8QZX - chains B and D of the 5 polymer chains in the assembly; structure by electron microscopy, 3.01 A resolution.

== Chain B (and D) ==
Protein: Deoxyhypusine synthase related protein, putative
Source organism: Trichomonas vaginalis
Notes: chain D of this document is another copy of the same molecule, construct and numbering; everything in this record applies to it too
UniProt: A2DTB8 (A2DTB8_TRIV3); residues 0-363 here correspond to UniProt positions 1-364 (UniProt number = residue number + 1)
Chain sequence (364 residues; numbered 0 to 363; the number before each row is that of its first residue; numbering starts at 0):
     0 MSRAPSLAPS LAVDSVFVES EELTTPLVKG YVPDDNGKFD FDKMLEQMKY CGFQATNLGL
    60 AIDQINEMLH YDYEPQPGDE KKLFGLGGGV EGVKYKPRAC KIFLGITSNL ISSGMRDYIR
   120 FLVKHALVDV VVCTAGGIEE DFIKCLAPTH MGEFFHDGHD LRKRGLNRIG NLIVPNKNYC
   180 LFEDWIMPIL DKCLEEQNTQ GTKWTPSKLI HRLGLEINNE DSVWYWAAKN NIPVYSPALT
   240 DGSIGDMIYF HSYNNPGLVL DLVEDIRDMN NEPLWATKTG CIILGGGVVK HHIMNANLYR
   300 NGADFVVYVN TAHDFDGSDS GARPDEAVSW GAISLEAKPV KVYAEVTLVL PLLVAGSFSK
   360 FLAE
Disordered / not traced: 0-23, 74-80 (chain D: 0-23, 35-37, 75-80, 151-153)
Sequence notes: engineered mutation Ala331 (Lys332 in A2DTB8)
Ligand contacts:
  - NAD (nicotinamide-adenine-dinucleotide), molecule 1: Thr106, Ser107, Asn108, Leu109, Thr133, Ala134, Gly135, Ile168, Asp240, Gly284, Gly285, Gly286, Val308, Asn309, Thr310, Ala311, Ser319, Ala343, Glu344, Val345
  - NAD, molecule 2: Gly286, Val287, His290, Asp315, Gly316, Ser317, Asp318, Ser319
  - spermidine (SPD): His290, Asp318, Glu325, Trp329

== How chain B and chain D interact ==
Pairs across the interface (114):
  Thr24(B) - His149(D)
  Pro25(B) - His149(D)
  Pro25(B) - Met150(D)  hydrogen bond (backbone-backbone)
  Leu26(B) - Pro147(D)  hydrophobic
  Leu26(B) - Thr148(D)
  Leu26(B) - His149(D)
  Leu26(B) - Met150(D)
  Val27(B) - Ser112(D)
  Val27(B) - Gly113(D)
  Val27(B) - Thr148(D)  hydrogen bond (backbone-backbone)
  Val27(B) - His149(D)
  Val27(B) - Met150(D)  hydrophobic
  Val27(B) - Leu171(D)  hydrophobic
  Lys28(B) - Asp116(D)  salt bridge
  Gly29(B) - Gly113(D)
  Gly29(B) - Asp116(D)  hydrogen bond (backbone-side chain)
  Tyr30(B) - Asp116(D)
  Tyr30(B) - Tyr117(D)
  Val31(B) - Asp116(D)
  Pro32(B) - Phe120(D)  hydrophobic
  Asp33(B) - Phe120(D)
  Asp34(B) - Lys93(D)
  Asp34(B) - Leu361(D)
  Asn35(B) - Lys93(D)  hydrogen bond (backbone-side chain)
  Asn35(B) - Leu361(D)
  Asn35(B) - Ala362(D)
  Gly36(B) - Ser358(D)
  Gly36(B) - Leu361(D)
  Gly36(B) - Ala362(D)
  Phe38(B) - Ala354(D)  hydrophobic
  Phe38(B) - Ser358(D)
  Phe40(B) - Phe40(D)  hydrophobic
  Phe40(B) - Asp41(D)
  Phe40(B) - Leu44(D)  hydrophobic
  Phe40(B) - Lys359(D)
  Asp41(B) - Phe40(D)
  Met43(B) - Pro350(D)  hydrophobic
  Met43(B) - Leu351(D)  hydrophobic
  Leu44(B) - Phe40(D)  hydrophobic
  Lys48(B) - Met150(D)
  Tyr49(B) - Met150(D)  hydrophobic
  Cys50(B) - Ser112(D)
  Cys50(B) - Gly113(D)  hydrogen bond (backbone-backbone)
  Cys50(B) - Thr346(D)
  Gly51(B) - Asn170(D)
  Gly51(B) - Leu171(D)
  Gly51(B) - Thr346(D)  hydrogen bond (backbone-side chain)
  Phe52(B) - Asn108(D)
  Phe52(B) - Gly169(D)
  Phe52(B) - Asn170(D)  hydrogen bond (backbone-side chain)
  Phe52(B) - Leu171(D)  hydrophobic
  Phe52(B) - Glu344(D)
  Phe52(B) - Thr346(D)
  Gln53(B) - Thr346(D)
  Gln53(B) - Leu347(D)
  Ala54(B) - Thr346(D)
  Ala54(B) - Leu347(D)  hydrophobic
  Thr55(B) - Met150(D)
  Leu57(B) - Leu347(D)  hydrophobic
  Lys93(B) - Asp34(D)
  Asn108(B) - Phe52(D)
  Ser112(B) - Val27(D)
  Ser112(B) - Cys50(D)
  Gly113(B) - Val27(D)
  Gly113(B) - Gly29(D)
  Gly113(B) - Cys50(D)  hydrogen bond (backbone-backbone)
  Met114(B) - Cys50(D)  hydrophobic
  Asp116(B) - Lys28(D)  salt bridge
  Asp116(B) - Gly29(D)  hydrogen bond (side chain-backbone)
  Asp116(B) - Tyr30(D)
  Asp116(B) - Val31(D)
  Tyr117(B) - Tyr30(D)
  Tyr117(B) - Met43(D)
  Arg119(B) - Lys28(D)
  Phe120(B) - Pro32(D)
  Phe120(B) - Asp33(D)
  Phe120(B) - Asp34(D)
  Lys123(B) - Asp34(D)  salt bridge
  His124(B) - Asp34(D)  salt bridge
  Pro147(B) - Leu26(D)  hydrophobic
  Thr148(B) - Leu26(D)
  His149(B) - Thr24(D)
  Met150(B) - Thr24(D)
  Met150(B) - Pro25(D)  hydrophobic
  Met150(B) - Leu26(D)
  Met150(B) - Lys48(D)
  Met150(B) - Tyr49(D)  hydrophobic
  Phe154(B) - Arg322(D)
  Ile168(B) - Phe52(D)
  Gly169(B) - Phe52(D)
  Asn170(B) - Phe52(D)  hydrogen bond (side chain-backbone)
  Leu171(B) - Phe52(D)  hydrophobic
  Arg322(B) - Phe154(D)
  Ala343(B) - Leu347(D)  hydrophobic
  Glu344(B) - Phe52(D)
  Glu344(B) - Gln53(D)  hydrogen bond (side chain-backbone)
  Thr346(B) - Cys50(D)  hydrogen bond (side chain-backbone)
  Thr346(B) - Gly51(D)  hydrogen bond (side chain-backbone)
  Thr346(B) - Phe52(D)
  Thr346(B) - Gln53(D)
  Thr346(B) - Ala54(D)
  Leu347(B) - Met47(D)
  Leu347(B) - Gln53(D)
  Leu347(B) - Ala54(D)  hydrophobic
  Leu347(B) - Leu57(D)  hydrophobic
  Pro350(B) - Phe38(D)
  Pro350(B) - Met43(D)  hydrophobic
  Pro350(B) - Met47(D)  hydrophobic
  Leu351(B) - Met43(D)  hydrophobic
  Ala354(B) - Phe38(D)  hydrophobic
  Ala354(B) - Phe40(D)  hydrophobic
  Ser358(B) - Phe38(D)
  Lys359(B) - Phe40(D)
  Leu361(B) - Asp34(D)
Other interface residues (no listed pair), chain B (61 interface residues in all): Met47, Ser111, Phe153
Other interface residues (no listed pair), chain D (59 interface residues in all): Thr55, Arg119, Lys123, His124, Ile168, Val341, Ala343, Val348

== Summary ==
61 residues of chain B and 59 residues of chain D are in contact; the contacts include 13 hydrogen bonds and 4
salt bridges. Among the polar pairs are Lys28(B)-Asp116(D), Lys123(B)-Asp34(D) and His124(B)-Asp34(D). Bound
to chain B: NAD and spermidine.
Chain B and chain D are both Deoxyhypusine synthase related protein, putative (Trichomonas vaginalis); the
structure, CryoEM structure of DHS-eIF5A complex structure from Trichomonas vaginalis, was determined by
electron microscopy together with 8QZV and 8QZW from the same study.
